Entry 3B6F (X-ray diffraction, 3.45 A resolution); this record covers chains I and F of the 10 polymer chains in the assembly.

# Chain I
Molecule: 147-nt DNA strand
Organism: Homo sapiens
Sequence (147 nucleotides; each row starts with the number of its first residue; numbers below 1 keep their minus sign (DA-73 is residue -73)):
   -73 ATCAATATCCACCTGCAGATACTACCAAAAGTGTATTTGGAAACTGCTCC
   -23 ATCAAAAGGCATGTTCAGCTGGAATCCAGCTGAACATGCCTTTTGATGGA
    27 GCAGTTTCCAAATACACTTTTGGTAGTATCTGCAGGTGGATATTGAT

# Chain F
Name: Histone H4
Organism: Xenopus laevis
UniProt: P62799 (H4_XENLA); residues 1-102 here correspond to UniProt positions 2-103 (UniProt number = residue number + 1)
Amino-acid sequence (102 residues; numbered 1 to 102; the number before each row is that of its first residue):
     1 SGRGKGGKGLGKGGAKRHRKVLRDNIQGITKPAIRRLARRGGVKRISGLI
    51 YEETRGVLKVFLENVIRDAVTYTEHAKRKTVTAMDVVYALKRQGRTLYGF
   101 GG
Disordered / not traced: 1-15

# Interface between chain I and chain F
Pairs across the interface (13):
  DT7(I) with Arg45(F), phosphate contact; Ile46(F), sugar contact; Ser47(F), phosphate contact; Gly48(F), hydrogen bond to the phosphate
  DG8(I) with Lys44(F), phosphate contact; Arg45(F), phosphate contact; Ile46(F), hydrogen bond to the phosphate
  DG24(I) with Lys16(F), hydrogen bond to the phosphate
  DG25(I) with Lys16(F), salt bridge to the phosphate
  DG27(I) with Lys79(F), salt bridge to the phosphate
  DC28(I) with Arg78(F), phosphate contact; Lys79(F), hydrogen bond to the phosphate; Thr80(F), hydrogen bond to the phosphate
Other interface residues (no listed pair), chain I (7 interface residues in all): DC6
Other interface residues (no listed pair), chain F (12 interface residues in all): Arg39, Tyr51, Lys77

# Overview
7 residues of chain I face 12 of chain F across their interface, with 5 hydrogen bonds and 2 salt bridges.
Among the polar pairs are DT7(I)-Gly48(F), DG8(I)-Ile46(F) and DG24(I)-Lys16(F).
Here chain I is a 147-nt DNA strand (Homo sapiens) and chain F is Histone H4 (Xenopus laevis). Entry 3B6F
(Nucleosome core particle treated with cisplatin) was determined by X-ray diffraction (same publication as
3B6G).
